PDB entry 6YLI | X-ray diffraction, 1.90 A resolution | chains A and B

# Chain A
Molecule: Bcl-2-like protein 1
Organism: Homo sapiens
Notes: engineered mutation(s): delta45-84
Reference sequence: Q07817 (B2CL1_HUMAN); aligned to UniProt positions 1-169 over residues 5-173 (the alignment contains insertions or deletions, so no single offset holds)
Sequence (180 residues; row label = number of the first residue in the row; numbers below 1 keep their minus sign (Gly-4 is residue -4)):
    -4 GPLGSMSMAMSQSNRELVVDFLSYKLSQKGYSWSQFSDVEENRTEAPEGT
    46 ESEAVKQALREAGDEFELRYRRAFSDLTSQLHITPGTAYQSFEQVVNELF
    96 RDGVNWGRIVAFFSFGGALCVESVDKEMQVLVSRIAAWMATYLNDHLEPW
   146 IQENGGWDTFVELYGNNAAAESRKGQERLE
Disordered / not traced: -4 to 0, 34-42, 165-175
Construct notes: expression tag (-4 to 4, 174-175)
Curated features (UniProtKB/Swiss-Prot):
  - motif: Ser8 to Trp28 (BH4)

# Chain B
Molecule: Bcl-2 homologous antagonist/killer
Reference sequence: A0A369S334 (A0A369S334_9METZ); residues 1-26 here correspond to UniProt positions 102-127 (UniProt number = residue number + 101)
Sequence (26 residues; numbered 1 to 26; the number before each row is that of its first residue):
     1 PSSPTSEIGRHLAQLGDSYSVRFQNE
Disordered / not traced: 1-2

# How chain A and chain B interact
Pairs across the interface (48):
  Ala57(A) - Tyr19(B)
  Glu60(A) - Phe23(B)
  Phe61(A) - Leu15(B)  hydrophobic
  Phe61(A) - Gly16(B)
  Arg64(A) - Arg22(B)
  Arg64(A) - Phe23(B)
  Tyr65(A) - Leu15(B)  hydrophobic
  Tyr65(A) - Ser18(B)
  Tyr65(A) - Tyr19(B)  hydrogen bond (side chain-backbone)
  Phe69(A) - Leu12(B)  hydrophobic
  Leu72(A) - Ile8(B)
  Leu72(A) - Leu15(B)  hydrophobic
  Gln75(A) - Pro4(B)
  Gln75(A) - Glu7(B)
  Gln75(A) - Ile8(B)
  Leu76(A) - Ile8(B)
  Gln89(A) - Thr5(B)  hydrogen bond
  Val90(A) - Thr5(B)
  Val90(A) - Ile8(B)  hydrophobic
  Val90(A) - Gly9(B)
  Glu93(A) - Ser6(B)
  Glu93(A) - Gly9(B)
  Glu93(A) - Arg10(B)
  Leu94(A) - Gly9(B)
  Leu94(A) - Leu12(B)
  Leu94(A) - Ala13(B)
  Asn100(A) - Asp17(B)  hydrogen bond
  Asn100(A) - Ser20(B)
  Gly102(A) - Gly16(B)
  Gly102(A) - Tyr19(B)
  Gly102(A) - Ser20(B)
  Arg103(A) - Ala13(B)
  Arg103(A) - Gly16(B)
  Arg103(A) - Asp17(B)  salt bridge
  Val105(A) - Tyr19(B)  hydrophobic
  Ala106(A) - Leu12(B)
  Phe110(A) - Leu12(B)  hydrophobic
  Glu157(A) - Asn25(B)
  Leu158(A) - Phe23(B)
  Leu158(A) - Gln24(B)
  Leu158(A) - Asn25(B)  hydrogen bond (backbone-backbone)
  Leu158(A) - Glu26(B)
  Tyr159(A) - Tyr19(B)  hydrophobic
  Tyr159(A) - Ser20(B)  hydrogen bond (side chain-backbone)
  Tyr159(A) - Phe23(B)
  Tyr159(A) - Gln24(B)
  Tyr159(A) - Asn25(B)
  Gly160(A) - Asn25(B)  hydrogen bond (backbone-side chain)
Also at the interface, not in a pair above, chain A (25 interface residues in all): Ala68, Ser86
Also at the interface, not in a pair above, chain B (21 interface residues in all): His11
From the paper, about this interface:
  - interface residues, chain B: Ile8(B), Leu15(B), Asp17(B), Tyr19(B)

# Overview
25 residues of chain A and 21 residues of chain B are in contact; the contacts include 6 hydrogen bonds and 1
salt bridge. Among the polar pairs are Arg103(A)-Asp17(B), Tyr65(A)-Tyr19(B) and Gln89(A)-Thr5(B). The paper
reports interface residues Ile8(B), Leu15(B) and Asp17(B) among others.
Here chain A is Bcl-2-like protein 1 (Homo sapiens) and chain B is Bcl-2 homologous antagonist/killer. Entry
6YLI (Crystal structure of human bcl-xL bound to trichoplax adhaerens trBak BH3) was determined by X-ray
diffraction (same publication as 6YLD).
